Entry 5UWA (X-ray diffraction, 1.50 A resolution); this record covers chain A.

== Chain A ==
Name: Probable phospholipid-binding protein MlaC
Organism: Escherichia coli (strain K12)
Reference sequence: P0ADV7 (MLAC_ECOLI); numbering as in UniProt (aligned over 22-211)
Amino-acid sequence (203 residues; each row starts with the number of its first residue):
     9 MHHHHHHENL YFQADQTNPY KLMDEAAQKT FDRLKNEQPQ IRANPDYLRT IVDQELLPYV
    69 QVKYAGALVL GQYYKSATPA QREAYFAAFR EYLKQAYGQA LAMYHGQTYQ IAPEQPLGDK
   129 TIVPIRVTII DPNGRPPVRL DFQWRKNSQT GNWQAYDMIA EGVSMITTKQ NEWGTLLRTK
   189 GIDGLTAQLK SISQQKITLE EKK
Unresolved in the structure: 9-23, 209-211
Differences from the reference sequence: expression tag (9-21)
Small-molecule neighbours: 8ND ((2S)-3-(2-aminoethoxy)propane-1,2-diyl dihexadecanoate): M31, A34, A35, F39, L42, L64, Y67, V68, A73, V77, F97, L101, Y105, A108, L109, M111, Y112, Q115, I137, V146, L148, F150, W152, A163, Y164, D165, M166, E169, M173, I174

== Summary ==
Chain A binds compound 8ND.
Chain A is Probable phospholipid-binding protein MlaC (Escherichia coli (strain K12)); the structure,
Structure of E. coli phospholipid binding protein MlaC, was determined by X-ray diffraction, deposited
together with 5UWB, 5UVN, 5UW2 and 5UW8.
